3LCT - chain A; structure by X-ray diffraction, 2.10 A resolution.

[Chain A]
Protein: ALK tyrosine kinase receptor
From: Homo sapiens
Notes: EC 2.7.10.1; fragment: catalytic domain residues 1072-1410
UniProt: Q9UM73 (ALK_HUMAN); residue numbers follow UniProt; this construct covers 1072-1410
Chain sequence (344 residues; numbered 1067 to 1410; the number before each row is that of its first residue):
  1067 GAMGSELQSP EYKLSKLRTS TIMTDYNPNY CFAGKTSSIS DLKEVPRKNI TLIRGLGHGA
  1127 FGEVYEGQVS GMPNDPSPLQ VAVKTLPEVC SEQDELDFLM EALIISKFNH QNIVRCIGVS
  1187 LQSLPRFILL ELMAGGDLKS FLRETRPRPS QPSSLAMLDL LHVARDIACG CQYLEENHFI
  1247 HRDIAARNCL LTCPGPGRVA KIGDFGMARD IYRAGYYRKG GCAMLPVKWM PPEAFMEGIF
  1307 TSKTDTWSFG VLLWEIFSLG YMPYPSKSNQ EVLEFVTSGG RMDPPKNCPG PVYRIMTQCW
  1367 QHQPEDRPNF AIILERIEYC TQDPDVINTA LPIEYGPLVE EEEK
Disordered / not traced: 1067-1092, 1401-1410
Sequence notes: expression tag (1067-1071); engineered mutation G1281 (Ser in Q9UM73)
Small-molecule neighbours: ADP (adenosine-5'-diphosphate): L1122, H1124, G1125, V1130, A1148, K1150, V1180, L1196, E1197, L1198, M1199, D1203, R1253, N1254, L1256, D1270
UniProt features mapped onto this chain:
  - active site: D1249 (Proton acceptor)
  - binding site (ATP): H1124, K1150, E1197 to M1199, D1270
  - modified residue (Phosphotyrosine): Y1078, Y1092, Y1096, Y1131, Y1278

[Summary]
Ligands of chain A: ADP. From UniProt: active-site residue D1249 and 6 ATP-binding residues.
Chain A is ALK tyrosine kinase receptor (Homo sapiens); the structure, Crystal Structure of the Anaplastic
Lymphoma Kinase Catalytic Domain, was determined by X-ray diffraction (same publication as 3LCS and 3L9P).
